PDB entry 7X57 | electron microscopy, 3.63 A resolution | chains C and I of the 10 polymer chains in the assembly

[Chain C]
Molecule: Histone H3.1
Organism: Homo sapiens
UniProt: P68431 (H31_HUMAN); residues 1-135 here correspond to UniProt positions 2-136 (UniProt number = residue number + 1)
Sequence (139 residues; row label = number of the first residue in the row; numbers below 1 keep their minus sign (Gly-3 is residue -3)):
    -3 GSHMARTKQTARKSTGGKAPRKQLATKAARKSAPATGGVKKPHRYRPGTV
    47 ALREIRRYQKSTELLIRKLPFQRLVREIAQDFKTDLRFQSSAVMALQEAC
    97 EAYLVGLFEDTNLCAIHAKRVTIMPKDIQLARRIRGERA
Not modelled in the structure: -3 to 58
Differences from the reference sequence: expression tag (-3 to 0)
Swiss-Prot annotation at these positions:
  - modified residue: Arg2 (Asymmetric dimethylarginine), Thr3 (Phosphothreonine), Lys4 (Allysine), Gln5 (5-glutamyl dopamine), Thr6 (Phosphothreonine), Arg8 (Citrulline), Lys9 (N6,N6,N6-trimethyllysine), Ser10 (ADP-ribosylserine), Thr11 (Phosphothreonine), Lys14 (N6-(2-hydroxyisobutyryl)lysine), Arg17 (Asymmetric dimethylarginine), Lys18 (N6-(2-hydroxyisobutyryl)lysine), Lys23 (N6-(2-hydroxyisobutyryl)lysine), Arg26 (Citrulline), Lys27 (N6,N6,N6-trimethyllysine), Ser28 (ADP-ribosylserine), Lys36 (N6,N6,N6-trimethyllysine), Lys37 (N6-methyllysine), Tyr41 (Phosphotyrosine), Lys56 (N6,N6,N6-trimethyllysine) and 8 more in UniProt
  - lipidation: Lys18 (N6-decanoyllysine)

[Chain I]
Molecule: Widom601 DNA FW
Organism: synthetic construct
Sequence (145 nucleotides; numbered -70 to 74; the number before each row is that of its first residue; numbers below 1 keep their minus sign (DA-70 is residue -70)):
   -70 ATCAGAATCCCGGTGCCGAGGCCGCTCAATTGGTCGTAGACAGCTCTAGC
   -20 ACCGCTTAAACGCACGTACGCGCTGTCCCCCGCGTTTTAACCGCCAAGGG
    30 GATTACTCCCTAGTCTCCAGGCACGTGTCAGATATATACATCGAT
Not modelled in the structure: -70 to -62, 60-74

[How chain C and chain I interact]
Contacting residue pairs (11; chain C residue first):
  Arg63(C) - DC-44(I)  salt bridge to the phosphate
  Arg72(C) - DC-54(I)  salt bridge to the phosphate
  Arg83(C) - DC-55(I)  sugar contact
  Phe84(C) - DC-55(I)  phosphate contact
  Gln85(C) - DC-55(I)  phosphate contact
  Ser86(C) - DC-55(I)  phosphate contact
  Arg116(C) - DT-34(I)  phosphate contact
  Arg116(C) - DA-33(I)  salt bridge to the phosphate
  Val117(C) - DT-34(I)  phosphate contact
  Thr118(C) - DT-34(I)  phosphate contact
  Met120(C) - DA-33(I)  phosphate contact
Interface residues without a listed pair, chain C (11 interface residues in all): Lys115
Interface residues without a listed pair, chain I (6 interface residues in all): DT-45

[In short]
11 residues of chain C face 6 of chain I across their interface; the contacts include 3 salt bridges. Polar
pairs include Arg63(C)-DC-44(I), Arg72(C)-DC-54(I) and Arg116(C)-DA-33(I).
Here chain C is Histone H3.1 (Homo sapiens) and chain I is Widom601 DNA FW (synthetic construct). Entry 7X57
(Cryo-EM structure of human subnucleosome (closed form)) was determined by electron microscopy, deposited
together with 7X58 and 7YOZ.
